Entry 1N62 (X-ray diffraction, 1.09 A resolution); this record covers chains A and C of the 6 polymer chains in the assembly.

[Chain A]
Molecule: Carbon monoxide dehydrogenase small chain
Source organism: Oligotropha carboxidovorans
Notes: EC 1.2.99.2
Reference sequence: P19921 (DCMS_OLICA); residue numbers follow UniProt; this construct covers 1-166
Chain sequence (166 residues; each row starts with the number of its first residue):
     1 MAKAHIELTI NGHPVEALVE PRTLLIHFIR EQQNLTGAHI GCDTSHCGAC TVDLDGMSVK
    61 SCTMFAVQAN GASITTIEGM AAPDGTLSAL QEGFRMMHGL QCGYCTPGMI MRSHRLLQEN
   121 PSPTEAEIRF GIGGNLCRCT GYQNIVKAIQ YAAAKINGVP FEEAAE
Not modelled in the structure: 1-2, 164-166
Ion coordination: 2Fe-2S cluster Fe site 1: C42, C47, C50, C62; 2Fe-2S cluster Fe site 2: C102, C105, C137, C139
Residues lining bound ligands:
  - FAD (flavin-adenine dinucleotide): T44, S45, H46
  - 2Fe-2S cluster (FES), molecule 1: H39, I40, G41, C42, S45, H46, C47, G48, A49, C50, K60, C62
  - 2Fe-2S cluster (FES), molecule 2: L100, Q101, C102, G103, Y104, C105, T106, C137, R138, C139, T140
  - pterin cytosine dinucleotide (MCN): Q101, C102, C139

[Chain C]
Molecule: Carbon monoxide dehydrogenase medium chain
Source organism: Oligotropha carboxidovorans
Notes: EC 1.2.99.2
Reference sequence: P19920 (DCMM_OLICA); residue numbers follow UniProt; this construct covers 1-288
Chain sequence (288 residues; numbered 1 to 288; the number before each row is that of its first residue):
     1 MIPGSFDYHR PKSIADAVAL LTKLGEDARP LAGGHSLIPI MKTRLATPEH LVDLRDIGDL
    61 VGIREEGTDV VIGAMTTQHA LIGSDFLAAK LPIIRETSLL IADPQIRYMG TIGGNAANGD
   121 PGNDMPALMQ CLGAAYELTG PEGARIVAAR DYYQGAYFTA IEPGELLTAI RIPVPPTGHG
   181 YAYEKLKRKI GDYATAAAAV VLTMSGGKCV TASIGLTNVA NTPLWAEEAG KVLVGTALDK
   241 PALDKAVALA EAITAPASDG RGPAEYRTKM AGVMLRRAVE RAKARAKN
Not modelled in the structure: 287-288
Curated features (UniProtKB/Swiss-Prot):
  - binding site (FAD): A32 to S36, T111 to N115
Residues lining bound ligands: FAD (flavin-adenine dinucleotide): R29, P30, L31, A32, G33, G34, H35, S36, L37, L54, A74, L100, I101, A102, I106, M109, G110, T111, G113, G114, N115, A117, N118, G122, N123, D124, M125, I161, E165, L166, L167, K185, G191, D192, Y193

[How chain A and chain C interact]
Residue-residue contacts - 57 pairs, chain A then chain C:
  P21(A) with F6(C); Y8(C), hydrophobic
  R22(A) with I2(C); P3(C), hydrogen bond (side chain-backbone); G4(C); S5(C), hydrogen bond; F6(C); R44(C)
  L24(A) with M1(C); K42(C)
  H27(A) with I2(C)
  I40(A) with M1(C), hydrophobic
  C42(A) with M1(C)
  D43(A) with M1(C)
  S45(A) with P39(C); I106(C)
  T51(A) with Q105(C), hydrogen bond
  D55(A) with R55(C), salt bridge
  G56(A) with Y108(C)
  M57(A) with Y108(C), hydrophobic
  S58(A) with Q105(C); Y108(C)
  K60(A) with D103(C), salt bridge; Q105(C); I106(C)
  C62(A) with K42(C), hydrogen bond (backbone-side chain)
  T63(A) with G34(C); H35(C); I38(C); P39(C)
  M64(A) with I38(C), hydrophobic; R55(C); M109(C), hydrophobic
  F65(A) with F6(C), hydrophobic; I38(C), hydrophobic; L51(C), hydrophobic
  V67(A) with Y8(C), hydrophobic; R10(C), hydrogen bond (backbone-side chain)
  Q68(A) with Y8(C); L31(C); I38(C); D53(C); R55(C), hydrogen bond (backbone-side chain)
  R112(A) with P104(C); Q105(C); Y108(C)
  R115(A) with Y108(C)
  E119(A) with Y108(C), hydrogen bond
  F130(A) with L99(C); P104(C); R107(C)
  G131(A) with P104(C)
  G133(A) with I190(C)
  G134(A) with D103(C); P104(C); Q105(C)
  N135(A) with Q105(C)
Other interface residues (no listed pair), chain A (34 interface residues in all): H46, G48, L54, V59, N70, L136
Other interface residues (no listed pair), chain C (30 interface residues in all): G33, M41, K189

[Summary]
34 residues of chain A face 30 of chain C across their interface, with 7 hydrogen bonds and 2 salt bridges.
Polar contacts include D55(A)-R55(C), K60(A)-D103(C) and R22(A)-P3(C). Flavin-adenine dinucleotide is bound
between chain A and chain C.
Here chain A is Carbon monoxide dehydrogenase small chain and chain C is Carbon monoxide dehydrogenase medium
chain, both from Oligotropha carboxidovorans. Entry 1N62 (Crystal Structure of the Mo,Cu-CO Dehydrogenase
(CODH), n-butylisocyanide-bound state) was determined by X-ray diffraction, deposited together with 1N5W,
1N60, 1N61 and 1N63.
